Entry 8Q6I (X-ray diffraction, 1.60 A resolution); this record covers chains A and F of the 6 polymer chains in the assembly.

== Chain A ==
Name: Cholera enterotoxin subunit A
Source organism: Vibrio cholerae O1
UniProtKB: P01555 (CHTA_VIBCH); residues 1-240 here correspond to UniProt positions 19-258 (UniProt number = residue number + 18)
Chain sequence (240 residues; each row starts with the number of its first residue):
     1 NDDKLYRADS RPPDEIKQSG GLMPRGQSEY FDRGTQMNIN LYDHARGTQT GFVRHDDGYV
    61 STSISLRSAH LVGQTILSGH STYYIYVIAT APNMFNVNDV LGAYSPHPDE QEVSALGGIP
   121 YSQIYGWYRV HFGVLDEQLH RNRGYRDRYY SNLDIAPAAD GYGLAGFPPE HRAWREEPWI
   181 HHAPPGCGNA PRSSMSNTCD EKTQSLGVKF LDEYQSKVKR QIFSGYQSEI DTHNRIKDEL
Not modelled in the structure: 191-194, 232-240
Sequence notes: engineered mutation E229 (Asp247 in P01555)
Modified residues: H131 (4-methyl-histidine; HIC)
Cystine bridges: C187-C199
Ion coordination: Na+ site 1: N1, T90, Y150, L153; Na+ site 2: W174, C187
Curated features (UniProtKB/Swiss-Prot):
  - active site: E112
  - binding site (NAD(+)): R7 to S10, M23 to R25

== Chain F ==
Name: Cholera enterotoxin subunit B
Source organism: Vibrio cholerae O1
UniProtKB: P01556 (CHTB_VIBCH); residues 1-103 here correspond to UniProt positions 22-124 (UniProt number = residue number + 21)
Chain sequence (103 residues; row label = number of the first residue in the row):
     1 TPQNITDLCA EYHNTQIHTL NDKIFSYTES LAGKREMAII TFKNGATFQV EVPGSQHIDS
    61 QKKAIERMKD TLRIAYLTEA KVEKLCVWNN KTPHAIAAIS MAN
Sequence notes: engineered mutation H18 (Tyr39 in P01556), T47 (Ile68 in P01556)
Cystine bridges: C9-C86

== How chain A and chain F interact ==
Residue-residue contacts (15; chain A residue first):
  R148(A) - N103(F)
  Y149(A) - E79(F)
  N152(A) - K81(F)
  R220(A) - Y76(F)  hydrogen bond (side chain-backbone)
  R220(A) - L77(F)  hydrogen bond (side chain-backbone)
  R220(A) - E79(F)
  Q221(A) - T78(F)  hydrogen bond (side chain-backbone)
  S224(A) - I74(F)
  S224(A) - L77(F)
  S224(A) - T78(F)
  Q227(A) - R73(F)
  Q227(A) - I74(F)
  E229(A) - D70(F)
  E229(A) - R73(F)  salt bridge
  E229(A) - I74(F)

== In short ==
8 residues of chain A and 9 residues of chain F are in contact, with 3 hydrogen bonds and 1 salt bridge. Polar
pairs include E229(A)-R73(F), R220(A)-Y76(F) and R220(A)-L77(F). Curated annotation (UniProt) lists
active-site residue E112(A) and 7 NAD+-binding residues on chain A.
Here chain A is Cholera enterotoxin subunit A and chain F is Cholera enterotoxin subunit B, both from Vibrio
cholerae O1. Entry 8Q6I (Cholera holotoxin variant (chimera with E. coli heat-labile enterotoxin, 1 C-terminal
substitution)) was determined by X-ray diffraction.
